PDB entry 6DFP | X-ray diffraction, 1.50 A resolution | chain A

Chain A:
Name: VCA0883
Organism: Vibrio cholerae serotype O1 (strain ATCC 39315 / El Tor Inaba N16961)
UniProtKB: Q9KL64 (Q9KL64_VIBCH); numbering as in UniProt; present here: 1-68, 70-369
Chain sequence (372 residues; numbered -2 to 369 plus 1 insertion-coded residue; 1 number in that range is skipped by the numbering (no residue carries it; nothing is unmodelled there); the number before each row is that of its first residue; numbers below 1 keep their minus sign (Ser-2 is residue -2)):
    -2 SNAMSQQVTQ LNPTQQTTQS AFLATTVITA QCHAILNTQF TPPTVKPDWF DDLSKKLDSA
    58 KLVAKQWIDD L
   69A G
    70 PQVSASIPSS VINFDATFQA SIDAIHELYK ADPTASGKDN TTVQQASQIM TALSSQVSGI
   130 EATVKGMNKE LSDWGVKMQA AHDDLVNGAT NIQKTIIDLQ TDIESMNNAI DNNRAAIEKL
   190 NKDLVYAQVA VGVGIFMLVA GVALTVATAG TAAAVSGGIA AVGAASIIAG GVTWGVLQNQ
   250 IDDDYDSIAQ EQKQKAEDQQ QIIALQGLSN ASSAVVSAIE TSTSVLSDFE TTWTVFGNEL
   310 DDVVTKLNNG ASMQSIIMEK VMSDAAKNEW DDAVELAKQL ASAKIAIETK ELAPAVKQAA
Disordered / not traced: -2 to 2, 237-239, 367-369
Construct notes: expression tag (-2 to 0)
Modified residues: Mse1 (selenomethionine); Mse119, Mse136, Mse147, Mse175, Mse206, Mse322, Mse327, Mse331 (selenomethionine; parent Met)

Overview:
Chain A is VCA0883 (Vibrio cholerae serotype O1 (strain ATCC 39315 / El Tor Inaba N16961)); the structure,
Crystal Structure of a Tripartite Toxin Component VCA0883 from Vibrio cholerae, was determined by X-ray
diffraction together with 6W1W from the same study.
